Entry 8V3T (electron microscopy, 2.70 A resolution); this record covers chains A and B of the 42 polymer chains in the assembly.

Chain A:
Name: Sheath (CD1363)
Organism: Clostridioides difficile
UniProtKB: A0A9Q7ZU73 (A0A9Q7ZU73_CLODI); numbering as in UniProt (aligned over 1-354)
Chain sequence (354 residues; numbered 1 to 354; the number before each row is that of its first residue):
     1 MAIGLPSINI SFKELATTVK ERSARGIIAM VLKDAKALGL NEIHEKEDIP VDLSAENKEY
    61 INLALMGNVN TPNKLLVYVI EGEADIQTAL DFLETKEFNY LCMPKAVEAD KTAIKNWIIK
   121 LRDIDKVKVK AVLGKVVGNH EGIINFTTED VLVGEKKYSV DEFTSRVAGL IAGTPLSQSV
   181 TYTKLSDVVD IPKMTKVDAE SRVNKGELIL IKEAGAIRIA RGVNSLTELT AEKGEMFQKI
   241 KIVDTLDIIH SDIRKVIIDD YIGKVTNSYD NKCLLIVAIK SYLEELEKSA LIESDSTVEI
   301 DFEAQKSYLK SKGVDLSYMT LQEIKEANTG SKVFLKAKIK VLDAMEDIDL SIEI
Not modelled in the structure: 1-2

Chain B:
Name: Tube (CD1364)
Organism: Clostridioides difficile
UniProtKB: A0A031WFC4 (A0A031WFC4_CLODI); numbering as in UniProt (aligned over 1-142)
Chain sequence (142 residues; each row starts with the number of its first residue):
     1 MANMEARNVM SGTWGELWLD GNKVAEVKKF QAKMEFTKED IIIAGQMGTD TKYMGYKGKG
    61 SITLYHVSSR MHKLIGEKIK RGSEPRFVAI SKLNDPDSYG AERIAVKNIA FDDLTLADWE
   121 VGVKGEIEAP FTFTEYDFLD II
Not modelled in the structure: 1-2

How chain A and chain B interact:
Pairs across the interface (15):
  Tyr-269(A) with Arg-103(B); Asp-140(B), hydrogen bond
  Asp-270(A) with Trp-18(B); Arg-103(B), salt bridge
  Cys-273(A) with Arg-103(B)
  Leu-274(A) with Ile-90(B), hydrophobic
  Val-277(A) with Ile-90(B), hydrophobic
  Lys-280(A) with Lys-107(B); Asp-137(B), salt bridge
  Glu-284(A) with Lys-107(B), salt bridge; Asp-137(B)
  Gln-322(A) with Asn-94(B); Gly-100(B); Ala-101(B)
  Lys-325(A) with Asp-140(B), salt bridge
Interface residues without a listed pair, chain A (11 interface residues in all): Ser-281, Glu-326
Interface residues without a listed pair, chain B (14 interface residues in all): Gly-21, Val-88, Tyr-99, Ala-105, Leu-139

Overview:
11 residues of chain A and 14 residues of chain B are in contact; the contacts include 1 hydrogen bond and 4
salt bridges. Among the polar pairs are Asp-270(A)/Arg-103(B), Lys-280(A)/Asp-137(B) and
Glu-284(A)/Lys-107(B).
Here chain A is Sheath (CD1363) and chain B is Tube (CD1364), both from Clostridioides difficile. Entry 8V3T
(CryoEM Structure of Diffocin - precontracted - Collar) was determined by electron microscopy (same
publication as 8V3W, 8V3X, 8V3Z, 8V40, 8V41 and 8V43).
